6FJF - chains B and E of the 6 polymer chains in the assembly; structure by X-ray diffraction, 2.40 A resolution.

== Chain B ==
Protein: Tubulin beta-2B chain
Organism: Bos taurus
Reference sequence: Q6B856 (TBB2B_BOVIN); the author numbering skips numbers that UniProt does not, so the offset changes along the chain: 1-42 = UniProt 1-42; 45-360 = UniProt 43-358; 369-455 = UniProt 359-445
Amino-acid sequence (445 residues; numbered 1 to 455; 10 numbers in that range are skipped by the numbering (no residue carries them; nothing is unmodelled there); the number before each row is that of its first residue):
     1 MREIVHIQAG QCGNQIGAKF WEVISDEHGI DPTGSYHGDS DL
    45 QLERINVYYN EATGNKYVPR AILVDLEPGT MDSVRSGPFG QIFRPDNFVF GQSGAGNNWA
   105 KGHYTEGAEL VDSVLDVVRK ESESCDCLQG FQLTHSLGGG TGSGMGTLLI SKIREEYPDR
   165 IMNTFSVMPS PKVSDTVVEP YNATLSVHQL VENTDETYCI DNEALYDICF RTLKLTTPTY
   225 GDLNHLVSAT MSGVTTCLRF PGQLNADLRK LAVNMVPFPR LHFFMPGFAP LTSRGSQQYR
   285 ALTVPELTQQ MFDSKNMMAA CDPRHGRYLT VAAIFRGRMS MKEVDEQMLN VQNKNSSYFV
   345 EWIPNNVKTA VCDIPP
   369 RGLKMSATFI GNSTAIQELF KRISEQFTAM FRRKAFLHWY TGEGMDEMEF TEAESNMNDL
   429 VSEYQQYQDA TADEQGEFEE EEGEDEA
Not modelled in the structure: 1, 278-281, 439-455
Ion coordination: Mg2+: Gln11 (together with GDP)
Ligand contacts: GDP (guanosine-5'-diphosphate): Gly10, Gln11, Cys12, Gln15, Ile16, Asp69, Asn101, Ser140, Gly142, Gly143, Gly144, Thr145, Gly146, Ser147, Val171, Pro173, Val177, Asp179, Glu183, Asn206, Leu209, Tyr224, Leu227, Asn228
Curated features (UniProtKB/Swiss-Prot):
  - motif: Met1 to Ile4 (MREI motif)
  - binding site (GTP): Gln11, Glu71, Ser140, Gly144, Thr145, Gly146, Asn206, Asn228
  - binding site (Mg(2+)): Glu71
  - modified residue: Ser40 (Phosphoserine), Thr57 (Phosphothreonine), Lys60 (N6-acetyllysine), Ser174 (Phosphoserine), Thr287 (Phosphothreonine), Thr292 (Phosphothreonine), Arg320 (Omega-N-methylarginine), Glu448 (5-glutamyl polyglutamate)
  - cross-link (Glycyl lysine isopeptide (Lys-Gly)): Lys60 (interchain with G-Cter in ubiquitin), Lys326 (interchain with G-Cter in ubiquitin)
From the paper describing this entry:
  - binding site for FcMaytansine: Val181, Met398, Arg401, Ala403, Phe404

== Chain E ==
Protein: Stathmin-4
Organism: Rattus norvegicus
Reference sequence: P63043 (STMN4_RAT), isoform P63043-3; residues 5-145 here correspond to UniProt positions 76-216 (UniProt number = residue number + 71)
Amino-acid sequence (143 residues; each row starts with the number of its first residue):
     3 MADMEVIELN KCTSGQSFEV ILKPPSFDGV PEFNASLPRR RDPSLEEIQK KLEAAEERRK
    63 YQEAELLKHL AEKREHEREV IQKAIEENNN FIKMAKEKLA QKMESNKENR EAHLAAMLER
   123 LQEKDKHAEE VRKNKELKEE ASR
Not modelled in the structure: 3-5, 29-43, 144-145
Construct notes: initiating methionine (3); expression tag (4)
Curated features (UniProtKB/Swiss-Prot):
  - modified residue: Ser19 (Phosphoserine)

== How chain B and chain E interact ==
Residue-residue contacts (26; chain B residue first):
  His107(B) - Lys75(E)  hydrogen bond
  Tyr108(B) - His78(E)  hydrogen bond
  Tyr108(B) - Glu79(E)
  Tyr108(B) - Val82(E)  hydrophobic
  Tyr108(B) - Ile83(E)
  Leu152(B) - Glu79(E)
  Ser155(B) - Leu72(E)
  Ser155(B) - Lys75(E)
  Ser155(B) - Arg76(E)  hydrogen bond
  Lys156(B) - Arg76(E)
  Lys156(B) - Glu79(E)  salt bridge
  Arg158(B) - Leu68(E)
  Glu159(B) - Leu69(E)
  Glu159(B) - Leu72(E)
  Glu159(B) - Arg76(E)  salt bridge
  Pro162(B) - Glu65(E)
  Gln193(B) - Lys75(E)
  Glu196(B) - His71(E)  salt bridge
  Thr409(B) - Glu89(E)
  Gly410(B) - Ala86(E)
  Glu411(B) - Val82(E)
  Glu411(B) - Ala86(E)
  Gly412(B) - Val82(E)
  Gly412(B) - Lys85(E)
  Gly412(B) - Ala86(E)
  Glu417(B) - His78(E)  salt bridge
Other interface residues (no listed pair), chain B (17 interface residues in all): Thr109, Met413
Other interface residues (no listed pair), chain E (15 interface residues in all): Ala73

== In short ==
Chain B and chain E form an interface of 17 and 15 residues respectively; the contacts include 3 hydrogen
bonds and 4 salt bridges. Polar pairs include Lys156(B)-Glu79(E), Glu159(B)-Arg76(E) and Glu196(B)-His71(E).
Chain B binds GDP. The paper reports a binding site for FcMaytansine at Val181(B), Met398(B) and Arg401(B)
among others.
Here chain B is Tubulin beta-2B chain (Bos taurus) and chain E is Stathmin-4 (Rattus norvegicus). Entry 6FJF
(Tubulin-FcMaytansine complex) was determined by X-ray diffraction, deposited together with 6FII and 6FJM.
